PDB entry 6S0O | X-ray diffraction, 1.80 A resolution | chains B and C of the 3 polymer chains in the assembly

[Chain B (and C)]
Molecule: Two-domain laccase
Source organism: Streptomyces griseoflavus
Notes: EC 1.10.3.2; chain C of this document is another copy of the same molecule, construct and numbering; everything in this record applies to it too
Reference sequence: A0A0M4FJ81 (A0A0M4FJ81_9ACTN); numbering as in UniProt (aligned over 40-322)
Sequence (283 residues; numbered 40 to 322; the number before each row is that of its first residue):
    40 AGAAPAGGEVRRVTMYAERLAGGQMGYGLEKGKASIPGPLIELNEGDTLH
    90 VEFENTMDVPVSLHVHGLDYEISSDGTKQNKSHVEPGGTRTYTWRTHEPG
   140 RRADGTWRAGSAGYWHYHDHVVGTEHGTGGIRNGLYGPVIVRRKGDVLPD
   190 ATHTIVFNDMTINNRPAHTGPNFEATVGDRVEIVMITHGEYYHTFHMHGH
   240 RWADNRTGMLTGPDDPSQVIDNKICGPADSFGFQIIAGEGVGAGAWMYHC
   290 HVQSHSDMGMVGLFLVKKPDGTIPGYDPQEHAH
Not modelled in the structure: 40, 321-322 (chain C: 40, 318-322)
Ion coordination: Cu ion site 1: His103 (shared with His235(C) of chain C); Cu ion site 2: His105, His157 (shared with His290(C) of chain C); Cu ion site 3: His159 (shared with His237(C), His288(C) of chain C); Cu ion site 4: His232, Cys289, His294; Cu ion site 5: His235 (shared with 1 residue of chain A); Cu ion site 6: His237, His288 (together with hydrogen peroxide) (shared with 1 residue of chain A); Cu ion site 7: His290 (together with hydrogen peroxide) (shared with 2 residues of chain A)
Small-molecule neighbours: hydrogen peroxide (PEO): His235, His237, His288, His290

[Interface between chain B and chain C]
Pairs across the interface (80; chain B residue first):
  His103(B) with His235(C); His237(C)
  His105(B) with His235(C); Asp260(C), salt bridge; His290(C), hydrogen bond
  Gly106(B) with Arg240(C), hydrogen bond (backbone-side chain); Asp260(C), hydrogen bond (backbone-side chain)
  Leu107(B) with Arg240(C)
  Asp108(B) with Arg240(C), salt bridge; Gly279(C)
  Tyr109(B) with His237(C); Gly238(C), hydrogen bond (side chain-backbone); Val280(C); Trp285(C)
  Glu110(B) with Val280(C); Trp285(C)
  Ile111(B) with Ala282(C); Ala284(C); Trp285(C), hydrophobic
  Asp114(B) with His237(C), salt bridge
  Thr116(B) with His237(C)
  Gln118(B) with Met286(C)
  Asn119(B) with Ala284(C); Gly314(C)
  Arg134(B) with Gly279(C), hydrogen bond (side chain-backbone)
  Arg141(B) with Arg219(C); Ile275(C); Glu278(C), salt bridge
  Asp143(B) with Arg219(C), salt bridge
  Thr145(B) with Val186(C); Arg219(C), hydrogen bond
  Trp146(B) with Leu249(C); Gly251(C); Pro252(C)
  Arg147(B) with Glu278(C), salt bridge; Gly279(C)
  Ala148(B) with Leu249(C), hydrophobic; Val258(C), hydrophobic
  Trp154(B) with Val258(C); Ile259(C), hydrophobic; Asp260(C)
  His157(B) with His290(C)
  His159(B) with His237(C), hydrogen bond
  Thr163(B) with Asp296(C), hydrogen bond
  His165(B) with Met286(C); His288(C); Gln292(C), hydrogen bond (backbone-side chain); Ser295(C); Asp296(C); Val300(C)
  Thr167(B) with Gln292(C), hydrogen bond; Asp296(C), hydrogen bond
  Ile170(B) with Gln292(C)
  Gly228(B) with Val291(C); Gln292(C), hydrogen bond (backbone-backbone)
  Glu229(B) with Tyr231(C), hydrogen bond (backbone-side chain); Val291(C); Gln292(C); Ser293(C), hydrogen bond
  Tyr230(B) with Tyr231(C), hydrogen bond (backbone-side chain)
  Tyr231(B) with Tyr231(C), hydrogen bond (backbone-side chain)
  Asp243(B) with Gln257(C), hydrogen bond
  Asn244(B) with Pro255(C); Gln257(C)
  Arg245(B) with Pro255(C); Gln257(C)
  Asp254(B) with Pro255(C)
  Ile263(B) with Ile263(C), hydrophobic
  Cys264(B) with Ile263(C)
  Gly265(B) with Thr233(C); Ile263(C)
  Pro266(B) with Tyr231(C); Thr233(C), hydrogen bond (backbone-side chain); Asn261(C), hydrogen bond (backbone-side chain); His290(C); Val291(C), hydrophobic
  Ala267(B) with Asn261(C), hydrogen bond (backbone-side chain); His290(C)
  Asp268(B) with Asn261(C), hydrogen bond; Ile263(C)
Also at the interface, not in a pair above, chain B (48 interface residues in all): His136, Arg140, Gly149, Gly166, Thr250, Pro255, Ser256, Lys262
Also at the interface, not in a pair above, chain C (41 interface residues in all): Met248, Thr250, Lys262, Gly283, His294, Pro313

[Overview]
48 residues of chain B face 41 of chain C across their interface, with 21 hydrogen bonds and 6 salt bridges.
Among the polar pairs are His105(B)-Asp260(C), Asp108(B)-Arg240(C) and Asp114(B)-His237(C). Bound to chain B:
hydrogen peroxide.
Both chains are Two-domain laccase (Streptomyces griseoflavus). Entry 6S0O (Crystal Structure of Two-Domain
Laccase from Streptomyces griseoflavus produced at 0.25 mM copper sulfate in growth ...) was determined by
X-ray diffraction together with 6RH9, 6RHQ, 6FC7, 6FDJ and 5MKM from the same study.
